6JGI - chain A; structure by X-ray diffraction, 0.85 A resolution.

# Chain A
Name: Green fluorescent protein
Source organism: Aequorea victoria
UniProtKB: P42212 (GFP_AEQVI); aligned to UniProt positions 2-231 over residues 2-231
Chain sequence (228 residues; row label = number of the first residue in the row; note: 2 numbers in that range are skipped by the numbering (no residue carries them; nothing is unmodelled there)):
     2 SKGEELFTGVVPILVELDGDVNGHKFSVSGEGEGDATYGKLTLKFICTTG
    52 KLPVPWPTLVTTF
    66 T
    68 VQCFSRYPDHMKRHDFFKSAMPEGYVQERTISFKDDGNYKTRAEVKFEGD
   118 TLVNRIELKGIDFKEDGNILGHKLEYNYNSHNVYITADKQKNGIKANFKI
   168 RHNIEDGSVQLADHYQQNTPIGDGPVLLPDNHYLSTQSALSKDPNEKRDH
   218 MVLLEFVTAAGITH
Covalently attached groups: covalent link Phe64-Thr66; covalent link Thr66-Val68
Modified positions: Thr66 (chromophore; CRO)
Differences from the reference sequence: chromophore (66, 66, 66); engineered mutation Ser99 (Phe in P42212), Thr153 (Met in P42212), Ala163 (Val in P42212)
From the paper describing this entry:
  - contacts within the chain: Thr66-Asn146, His148-Thr203 (hydrogen bond)
  - conformationally variable residues: Thr203 to Ser205

# In short
From the paper: conformational variability at Thr203; contacts within the chain involving Asn146, Thr66 and
Thr203 among others.
Chain A is Green fluorescent protein (Aequorea victoria); the structure, Crystal structure of the
S65T/F99S/M153T/V163A variant of GFP at 0.85 A, was determined by X-ray diffraction (same publication as 6JGH
and 6JGJ).
